8OJ6 - chains B and D of the 4 polymer chains in the assembly; structure by electron microscopy, 2.41 A resolution.

Chain B:
Molecule: DNA polymerase processivity factor
From: Human alphaherpesvirus 1 strain KOS
Reference sequence: P10226 (PAP_HHV11); residue numbers follow UniProt; this construct covers 1-488
Chain sequence (488 residues; numbered 1 to 488; the number before each row is that of its first residue):
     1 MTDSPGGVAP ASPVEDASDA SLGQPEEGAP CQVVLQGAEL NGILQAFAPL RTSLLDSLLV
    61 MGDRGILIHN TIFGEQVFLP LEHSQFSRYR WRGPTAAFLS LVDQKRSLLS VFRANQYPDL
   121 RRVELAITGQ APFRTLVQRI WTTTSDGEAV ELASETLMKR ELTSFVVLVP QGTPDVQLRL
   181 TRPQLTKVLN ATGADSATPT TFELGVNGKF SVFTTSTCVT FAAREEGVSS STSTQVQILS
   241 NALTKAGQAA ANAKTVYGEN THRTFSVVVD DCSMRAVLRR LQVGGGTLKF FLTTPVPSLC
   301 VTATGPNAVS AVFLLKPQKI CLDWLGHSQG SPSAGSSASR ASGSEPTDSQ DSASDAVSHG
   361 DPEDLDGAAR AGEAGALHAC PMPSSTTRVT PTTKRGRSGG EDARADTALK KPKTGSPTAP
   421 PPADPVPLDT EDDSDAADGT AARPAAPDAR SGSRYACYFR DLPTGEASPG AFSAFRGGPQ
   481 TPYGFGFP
Unresolved in the structure: 1-27, 226-251, 320-488
UniProt features mapped onto this chain:
  - motif: Lys394 to Lys413 (Bipartite nuclear localization signal)
  - natural variant: Ser349 (S349N: In strain: Nonneuroinvasive mutant HF10)
From the paper describing this entry:
  - binding site for the 48-nt DNA strand (chain D): Arg51, Arg113, Arg280

Chain D:
Molecule: 48-nt DNA strand
Sequence (48 nucleotides; row label = number of the first residue in the row):
     1 CGAAAGTACG TTATTGCGAC TGGCCGTCGC TCTACAACGT CGTGACTG
Unresolved in the structure: 1-19

Chain B / chain D interface:
Pairs across the interface - 6 pairs, chain B then chain D:
  Arg51(B) with DG44(D), salt bridge to the phosphate; DA45(D), salt bridge to the phosphate
  Thr52(B) with DG44(D), hydrogen bond to the phosphate
  Arg113(B) with DT43(D), salt bridge to the phosphate
  Arg279(B) with DC46(D), salt bridge to the phosphate
  Arg280(B) with DA45(D), phosphate contact

Overview:
The interface between chain B and chain D involves 5 residues on one side and 4 on the other, with 1 hydrogen
bond and 4 salt bridges. Among the polar pairs are Thr52(B)-DG44(D), Arg51(B)-DG44(D) and Arg51(B)-DA45(D).
The paper reports a binding site for the 48-nt DNA strand (chain D) at Arg51(B), Arg113(B) and Arg280(B).
Here chain B is DNA polymerase processivity factor (Human alphaherpesvirus 1 strain KOS) and chain D is a
48-nt DNA strand. Entry 8OJ6 (HSV-1 DNA polymerase-processivity factor complex in pre-translocation state) was
determined by electron microscopy, deposited together with 8OJ7, 8OJA, 8OJD and 9ENP.
